PDB entry 8UOT | electron microscopy, 3.70 A resolution | chains 1 and 4 of the 30 polymer chains in the assembly

== Chain 1 ==
Protein: General transcription and DNA repair factor IIH subunit TFB1
Organism: Saccharomyces cerevisiae
Reference sequence: P32776 (TFB1_YEAST); residue numbers follow UniProt; this construct covers 1-642
Sequence (642 residues; each row starts with the number of its first residue):
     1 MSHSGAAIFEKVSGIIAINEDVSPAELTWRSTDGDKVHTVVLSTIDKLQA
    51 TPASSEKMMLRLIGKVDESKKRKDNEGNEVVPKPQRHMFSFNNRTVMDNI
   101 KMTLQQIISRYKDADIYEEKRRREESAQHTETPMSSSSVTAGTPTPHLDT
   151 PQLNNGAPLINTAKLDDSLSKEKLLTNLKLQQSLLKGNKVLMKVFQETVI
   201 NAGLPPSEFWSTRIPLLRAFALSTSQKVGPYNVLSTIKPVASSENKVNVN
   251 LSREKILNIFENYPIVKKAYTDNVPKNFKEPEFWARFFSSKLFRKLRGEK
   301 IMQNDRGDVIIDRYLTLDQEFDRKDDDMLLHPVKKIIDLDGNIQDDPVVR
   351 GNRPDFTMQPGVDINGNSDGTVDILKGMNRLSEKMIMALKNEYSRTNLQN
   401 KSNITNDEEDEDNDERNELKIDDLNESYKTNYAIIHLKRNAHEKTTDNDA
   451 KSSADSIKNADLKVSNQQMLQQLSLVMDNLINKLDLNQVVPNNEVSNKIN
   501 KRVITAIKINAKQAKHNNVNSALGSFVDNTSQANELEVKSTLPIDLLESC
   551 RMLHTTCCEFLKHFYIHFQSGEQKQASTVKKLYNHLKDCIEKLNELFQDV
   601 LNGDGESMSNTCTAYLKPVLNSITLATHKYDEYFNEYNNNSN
Disordered / not traced: 1-166, 241-244, 394-412, 447-461, 518-535, 640-642
Swiss-Prot annotation at these positions:
  - modified residue: Thr-150 (Phosphothreonine)

== Chain 4 ==
Protein: General transcription and DNA repair factor IIH subunit TFB4
Organism: Saccharomyces cerevisiae
Reference sequence: Q12004 (TFB4_YEAST); residues 1-338 here = UniProt positions 1-338
Sequence (338 residues; row label = number of the first residue in the row):
     1 MDAISDPTFKHARSRKQVTEESPSLLTVIIEIAPKLWTTFDEEGNEKGSI
    51 IKVLEALIVFLNAHLAFNSANKVAVIAAYSQGIKYLYPESTSALKASESE
   101 NKTRSDLKIINSDMYRRFRNVDETLVEEIYKLFELEKKQIEQNSQRSTLA
   151 GAMSAGLTYVNRISKESVTTSLKSRLLVLTCGSGSSKDEIFQYIPIMNCI
   201 FSATKMKCPIDVVKIGGSKESTFLQQTTDATNGVYLHVESTEGLIQYLAT
   251 AMFIDPSLRPIIVKPNHGSVDFRTSCYLTGRVVAVGFICSVCLCVLSIIP
   301 PGNKCPACDSQFDEHVIAKLKRKPVVPRLKAKKKVTKP
Disordered / not traced: 1-20, 93-105, 168-170, 329-338
Metal / ion sites: Zn2+: Cys-289, Cys-292, Cys-305, Cys-308
Swiss-Prot annotation at these positions:
  - zinc finger: Cys-289 to Cys-308 (C4-type)
  - modified residue: Met-1 (N-acetylmethionine)

== Chain 1 / chain 4 interface ==
Residue-residue contacts (86; chain 1 residue first):
  His-436(1) with Cys-308(4); Asp-309(4), salt bridge
  Leu-437(1) with Ala-307(4); Cys-308(4), hydrophobic
  Lys-438(1) with Tyr-277(4); Cys-305(4), hydrogen bond (side chain-backbone); Pro-306(4), hydrogen bond (side chain-backbone); Ala-307(4), hydrogen bond (backbone-backbone); Cys-308(4); Asp-309(4), salt bridge
  Arg-439(1) with Tyr-277(4)
  Asn-440(1) with Tyr-277(4), hydrogen bond (backbone-side chain); Pro-306(4)
  Ala-441(1) with Tyr-277(4), hydrophobic
  His-442(1) with Tyr-277(4), hydrogen bond (backbone-backbone); Leu-278(4); Thr-279(4), hydrogen bond (side chain-backbone); Gly-280(4), hydrogen bond (side chain-backbone)
  Glu-443(1) with Gly-280(4)
  Lys-444(1) with Ile-190(4); Phe-223(4); Ser-275(4); Gly-280(4)
  Thr-445(1) with Thr-279(4), hydrogen bond (side chain-backbone); Gly-280(4), hydrogen bond (backbone-backbone); Arg-281(4)
  Thr-446(1) with Arg-281(4)
  Val-464(1) with Thr-39(4)
  Gln-468(1) with Glu-42(4), hydrogen bond
  Met-469(1) with Thr-38(4); Ile-140(4), hydrophobic
  Gln-472(1) with Trp-37(4), hydrogen bond (side chain-backbone); Thr-38(4); Asp-41(4), hydrogen bond; Glu-42(4); Lys-47(4), hydrogen bond
  Leu-473(1) with Lys-137(4); Ile-140(4), hydrophobic
  Leu-475(1) with Lys-47(4)
  Met-477(1) with Phe-133(4), hydrophobic
  Leu-480(1) with Ile-51(4), hydrophobic; Tyr-130(4), hydrophobic; Phe-133(4), hydrophobic
  Ile-481(1) with Tyr-130(4)
  Leu-484(1) with Ile-51(4), hydrophobic; Glu-55(4)
  Asp-485(1) with Glu-55(4), hydrogen bond (backbone-side chain)
  Leu-486(1) with Glu-55(4); Ile-58(4), hydrophobic
  Gln-488(1) with Lys-52(4)
  Val-489(1) with Glu-55(4); Ile-245(4)
  Pro-491(1) with Gln-246(4)
  Val-495(1) with Glu-242(4)
  Ile-499(1) with Glu-242(4); Gly-243(4); Tyr-247(4)
  Arg-502(1) with Leu-236(4); His-237(4); Val-238(4); Tyr-247(4), hydrogen bond
  Val-503(1) with Tyr-247(4), hydrophobic
  Ala-506(1) with Pro-265(4)
  Ile-507(1) with Pro-265(4), hydrophobic
  Asn-510(1) with Val-263(4); Lys-264(4), hydrogen bond (side chain-backbone); Pro-265(4); Asn-266(4), hydrogen bond (side chain-backbone)
  Ala-514(1) with Val-263(4), hydrophobic
  Phe-568(1) with Pro-324(4), hydrophobic
  Gly-571(1) with Arg-322(4); Val-325(4)
  Glu-572(1) with Val-325(4)
  Gln-573(1) with Val-325(4); Val-326(4), hydrogen bond (side chain-backbone); Pro-327(4)
  Ala-576(1) with Pro-327(4), hydrophobic
  Tyr-633(1) with Val-326(4)
  Phe-634(1) with Val-326(4), hydrophobic; Pro-327(4)
  Tyr-637(1) with Lys-323(4); Val-326(4); Pro-327(4); Arg-328(4)
  Asn-638(1) with Pro-327(4); Arg-328(4)
Also at the interface, not in a pair above, chain 1 (51 interface residues in all): Ile-435, Leu-470, Val-476, Asn-479, Ser-496, Asn-500, Ala-511, Gln-513
Also at the interface, not in a pair above, chain 4 (55 interface residues in all): Pro-34, Gly-48, Ile-50, Ala-56, Glu-141, Cys-276, Val-291, Cys-292, Lys-304

== In short ==
Chain 1 and chain 4 form an interface of 51 and 55 residues respectively, with 18 hydrogen bonds and 2 salt
bridges. Polar pairs include His-436(1)/Asp-309(4), Lys-438(1)/Asp-309(4) and Lys-438(1)/Cys-305(4). The Zn2+
site is built by Cys-289(4), Cys-292(4), Cys-305(4) and Cys-308(4).
Chain 1 is General transcription and DNA repair factor IIH subunit TFB1 and chain 4 is General transcription
and DNA repair factor IIH subunit TFB4, both from Saccharomyces cerevisiae; the structure, Composite map of
PICdeltaTFIIK form1, was determined by electron microscopy, deposited together with 8UOQ.
